Entry 3AWX (X-ray diffraction, 1.25 A resolution); this record covers chains A and B.

== Chain A ==
Protein: Tyrosinase
From: Streptomyces castaneoglobisporus
Notes: EC 1.14.18.1
Reference sequence: Q83WS2 (Q83WS2_9ACTO); numbering as in UniProt (aligned over 1-273)
Chain sequence (281 residues; each row starts with the number of its first residue):
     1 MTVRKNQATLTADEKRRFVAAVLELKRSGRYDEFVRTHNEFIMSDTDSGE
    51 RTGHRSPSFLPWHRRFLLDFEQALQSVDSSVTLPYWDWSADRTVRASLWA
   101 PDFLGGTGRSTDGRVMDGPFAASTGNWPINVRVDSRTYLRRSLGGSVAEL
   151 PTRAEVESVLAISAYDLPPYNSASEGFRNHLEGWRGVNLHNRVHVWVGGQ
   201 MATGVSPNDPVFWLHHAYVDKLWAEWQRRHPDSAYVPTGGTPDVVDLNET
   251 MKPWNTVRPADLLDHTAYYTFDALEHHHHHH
Disordered / not traced: 1, 280-281
Differences from the reference sequence: expression tag (274-281)
Bound ions: Cu ion site 1: His38, His54, His63; Cu ion site 2: His190, His194, His216; Cu ion site 3 near His276 (its only coordinating residue here); Cu ion site 4: His277, His279; Cu ion site 5 near His278 (its only coordinating residue here)
What the authors report for this chain:
  - conformationally variable residues (order/disorder transition): His54

== Chain B ==
Protein: MelC
From: Streptomyces castaneoglobisporus
Reference sequence: Q83WS1 (Q83WS1_9ACTO); numbering as in UniProt (aligned over 1-126)
Chain sequence (134 residues; row label = number of the first residue in the row):
     1 MPEITRRRALTAAAAVAATASAAVTLAAPAASAAGHHEPAAPESFDEVYK
    51 GRRIQGRPAGGGAHHHEHGGGYEVFVDGVQLQVMRNADGSWISVVSHYDP
   101 VPTPRAAARAAVDELQGAPLLPFPANLEHHHHHH
Disordered / not traced: 1-39, 60-70, 123-134
Differences from the reference sequence: engineered mutation Gln82 (His in Q83WS1); expression tag (127-134)
Bound ions: Cu ion: His97 (together with nitrate ion)
What the authors report for this chain:
  - mutagenesis - H82Q: unchanged catalytic activity on Cu ion
  - mutagenesis - H82Q (Kd 0.1 mum): decreased binding to Cu ion
  - mutagenesis - H97Q: abolished catalytic activity
  - mutagenesis - Y98F: decreased catalytic activity
  - mutagenesis - M84L: unchanged catalytic activity

== How chain A and chain B interact ==
Contacting residue pairs (53):
  His38(A) - Tyr98(B)
  Asn39(A) - Val94(B)
  Ile42(A) - Met84(B)
  Ile42(A) - His97(B)
  Ile42(A) - Tyr98(B)
  Met43(A) - Gln82(B)
  Met43(A) - Met84(B)
  Met43(A) - Val94(B)  hydrophobic
  Asp45(A) - Met84(B)
  Asp47(A) - Asn86(B)
  Asp47(A) - Ala87(B)  hydrogen bond (side chain-backbone)
  Arg55(A) - Met84(B)
  Arg55(A) - Asn86(B)  hydrogen bond
  Thr111(A) - Gln116(B)
  Asp112(A) - Gln116(B)
  Arg132(A) - Leu121(B)
  Val133(A) - Val94(B)  hydrophobic
  Val133(A) - Val95(B)  hydrophobic
  Val133(A) - Leu120(B)
  Val133(A) - Leu121(B)  hydrogen bond (backbone-backbone)
  Asp134(A) - Leu115(B)
  Asp134(A) - Pro119(B)
  Asp134(A) - Leu121(B)
  Ser135(A) - Ala118(B)
  Ser135(A) - Pro119(B)  hydrogen bond (backbone-backbone)
  Ser135(A) - Leu121(B)
  Arg136(A) - Glu114(B)  salt bridge
  Arg136(A) - Leu115(B)  hydrogen bond (side chain-backbone)
  Arg136(A) - Gln116(B)
  Arg136(A) - Ala118(B)
  Arg140(A) - Glu114(B)  salt bridge
  Asn171(A) - Ala87(B)
  Ser172(A) - Ala87(B)
  Ala173(A) - Ala87(B)  hydrophobic
  Trp184(A) - His97(B)
  Trp184(A) - Pro100(B)  hydrophobic
  Arg185(A) - Asp88(B)  salt bridge
  His190(A) - Tyr98(B)
  Asn191(A) - Tyr98(B)
  His194(A) - Tyr98(B)
  Val195(A) - Tyr98(B)
  Val195(A) - Asp99(B)
  Met201(A) - Tyr98(B)
  Ala202(A) - Val95(B)
  Ala202(A) - Ser96(B)
  Ala202(A) - His97(B)  hydrogen bond (backbone-backbone)
  Ala202(A) - Tyr98(B)
  Thr203(A) - Val94(B)
  Thr203(A) - Val95(B)
  Thr203(A) - Tyr98(B)
  Gly204(A) - Val94(B)  hydrogen bond (backbone-backbone)
  Gly204(A) - His97(B)
  Ser206(A) - Tyr98(B)  hydrogen bond
Also at the interface, not in a pair above, chain A (32 interface residues in all): Thr46, Gly113, Gly199
Also at the interface, not in a pair above, chain B (21 interface residues in all): Arg85, Ile92

== In short ==
32 residues of chain A face 21 of chain B across their interface, with 8 hydrogen bonds and 3 salt bridges.
Polar pairs include Arg136(A)-Glu114(B), Arg140(A)-Glu114(B) and Arg185(A)-Asp88(B). The paper reports that
H82Q of chain B reduces binding to Cu ion; conformational variability at His54(A); 4 substitutions were tested
in all.
Here chain A is Tyrosinase and chain B is MelC, both from Streptomyces castaneoglobisporus. Entry 3AWX
(Crystal structure of Streptomyces tyrosinase in a complex with caddie H82Q mutant soaked in a
Cu(II)-containing ...) was determined by X-ray diffraction (same publication as 3AWS, 3AWT, 3AWU, 3AWV, 3AWW,
3AWY, 3AWZ and 3AX0).
